PDB entry 4H8K | X-ray diffraction, 2.30 A resolution | chains A and D of the 4 polymer chains in the assembly

Chain A:
Protein: Ribonuclease H
Organism: uncultured organism
Notes: EC 3.1.26.4
UniProt: E0X767 (E0X767_9ZZZZ); residues 1-140 here = UniProt positions 1-140
Chain sequence (140 residues; each row starts with the number of its first residue):
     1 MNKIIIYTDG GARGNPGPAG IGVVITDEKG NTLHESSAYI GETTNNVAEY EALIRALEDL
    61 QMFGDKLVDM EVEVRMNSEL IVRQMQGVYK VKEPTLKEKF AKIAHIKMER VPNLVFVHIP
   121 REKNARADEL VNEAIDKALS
Unresolved in the structure: 1-2
Sequence notes: engineered mutation Asn77 (Asp in E0X767)

Chain D:
Molecule: 14-nt DNA strand
Sequence (14 nucleotides; row label = number of the first residue in the row):
     1 GGAATCAGGT GTCG

How chain A and chain D interact:
Contacting residue pairs (20; chain A residue first):
  Asn15(A) - DT10(D)  base contact
  Asn15(A) - DG11(D)  sugar contact
  Thr44(A) - DG11(D)  hydrogen bond to the phosphate
  Thr44(A) - DT12(D)  hydrogen bond to the phosphate
  Asn45(A) - DG11(D)  hydrogen bond to the base
  Asn46(A) - DG11(D)  hydrogen bond to the base
  Asn46(A) - DT12(D)  hydrogen bond to the phosphate
  Val47(A) - DT12(D)  phosphate contact
  Leu80(A) - DT12(D)  base contact
  Leu80(A) - DC13(D)  sugar contact
  Gln84(A) - DC13(D)  hydrogen bond to the phosphate
  Tyr89(A) - DC13(D)  phosphate contact
  Tyr89(A) - DG14(D)  sugar contact
  Lys90(A) - DC13(D)  sugar contact
  Lys90(A) - DG14(D)  hydrogen bond to the phosphate
  Val91(A) - DC13(D)  phosphate contact
  Lys92(A) - DC13(D)  hydrogen bond to the phosphate
  Glu93(A) - DT12(D)  phosphate contact
  Glu93(A) - DC13(D)  hydrogen bond to the phosphate
  Leu96(A) - DT12(D)  phosphate contact
Other interface residues (no listed pair), chain A (15 interface residues in all): Pro16, Val88
Other interface residues (no listed pair), chain D (6 interface residues in all): DG9

Summary:
The interface between chain A and chain D involves 15 residues on one side and 6 on the other; the contacts
include 9 hydrogen bonds. Polar contacts include Asn45(A)-DG11(D), Asn46(A)-DG11(D) and Thr44(A)-DG11(D).
Here chain A is Ribonuclease H (uncultured organism) and chain D is a 14-nt DNA strand. Entry 4H8K (Crystal
structure of LC11-RNase H1 in complex with RNA/DNA hybrid) was determined by X-ray diffraction.
